Entry 1KMP (X-ray diffraction, 2.50 A resolution); this record covers chain A.

Chain A:
Molecule: Iron(iii) dicitrate transport protein feca
Organism: Escherichia coli K12
Reference sequence: P13036 (FECA_ECOLI); residues -32 to 741 here correspond to UniProt positions 1-774 (UniProt number = residue number + 33)
Amino-acid sequence (774 residues; numbered -32 to 741; the number before each row is that of its first residue; numbers below 1 keep their minus sign (Mse-32 is residue -32)):
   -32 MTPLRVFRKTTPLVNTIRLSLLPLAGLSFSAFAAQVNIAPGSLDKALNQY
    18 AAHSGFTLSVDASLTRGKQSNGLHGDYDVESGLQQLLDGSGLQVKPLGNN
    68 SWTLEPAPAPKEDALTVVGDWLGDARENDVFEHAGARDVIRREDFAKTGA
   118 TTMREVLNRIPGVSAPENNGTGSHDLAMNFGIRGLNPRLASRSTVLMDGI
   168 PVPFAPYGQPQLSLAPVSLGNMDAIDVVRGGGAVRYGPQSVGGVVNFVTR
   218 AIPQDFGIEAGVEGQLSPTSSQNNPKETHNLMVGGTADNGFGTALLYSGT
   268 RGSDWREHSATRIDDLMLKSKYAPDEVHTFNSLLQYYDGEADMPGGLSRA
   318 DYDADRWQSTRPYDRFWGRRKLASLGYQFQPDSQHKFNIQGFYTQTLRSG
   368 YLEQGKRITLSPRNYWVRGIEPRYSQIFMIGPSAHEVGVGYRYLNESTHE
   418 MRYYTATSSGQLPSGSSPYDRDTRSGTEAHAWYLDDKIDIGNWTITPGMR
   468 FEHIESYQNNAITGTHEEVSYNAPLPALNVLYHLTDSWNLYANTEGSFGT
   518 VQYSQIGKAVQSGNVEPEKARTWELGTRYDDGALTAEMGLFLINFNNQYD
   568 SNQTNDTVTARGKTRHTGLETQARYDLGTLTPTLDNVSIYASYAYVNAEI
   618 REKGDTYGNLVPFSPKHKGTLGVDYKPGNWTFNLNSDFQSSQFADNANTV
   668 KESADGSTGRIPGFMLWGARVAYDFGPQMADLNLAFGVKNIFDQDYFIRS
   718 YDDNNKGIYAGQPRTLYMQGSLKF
Not modelled in the structure: -32 to 94
Modified residues: Mse-32 (selenomethionine); Mse120, Mse145, Mse164, Mse189, Mse249, Mse284, Mse310, Mse396, Mse418, Mse466, Mse555, Mse682, Mse696, Mse735 (selenomethionine; parent Met)
UniProt features mapped onto this chain:
  - motif: Phe23 to Ser30 (TonB box), Gly724 to Phe741 (TonB C-terminal box)

In short:
Chain A is Iron(iii) dicitrate transport protein feca (Escherichia coli K12); the structure, Crystal structure
of the Outer Membrane Transporter FecA Complexed with Ferric Citrate, was determined by X-ray diffraction
together with 1KMO from the same study.
